Entry 3GTK (X-ray diffraction, 3.80 A resolution); this record covers chains A and F of the 13 polymer chains in the assembly.

Chain A:
Name: DNA-directed RNA polymerase II subunit RPB1
Organism: Saccharomyces cerevisiae
Notes: EC 2.7.7.6; fragment: DNA-directed RNA polymerase II largest subunit
UniProtKB: P04050 (RPB1_YEAST); numbering as in UniProt (aligned over 1-1733)
Amino-acid sequence (1733 residues; row label = number of the first residue in the row):
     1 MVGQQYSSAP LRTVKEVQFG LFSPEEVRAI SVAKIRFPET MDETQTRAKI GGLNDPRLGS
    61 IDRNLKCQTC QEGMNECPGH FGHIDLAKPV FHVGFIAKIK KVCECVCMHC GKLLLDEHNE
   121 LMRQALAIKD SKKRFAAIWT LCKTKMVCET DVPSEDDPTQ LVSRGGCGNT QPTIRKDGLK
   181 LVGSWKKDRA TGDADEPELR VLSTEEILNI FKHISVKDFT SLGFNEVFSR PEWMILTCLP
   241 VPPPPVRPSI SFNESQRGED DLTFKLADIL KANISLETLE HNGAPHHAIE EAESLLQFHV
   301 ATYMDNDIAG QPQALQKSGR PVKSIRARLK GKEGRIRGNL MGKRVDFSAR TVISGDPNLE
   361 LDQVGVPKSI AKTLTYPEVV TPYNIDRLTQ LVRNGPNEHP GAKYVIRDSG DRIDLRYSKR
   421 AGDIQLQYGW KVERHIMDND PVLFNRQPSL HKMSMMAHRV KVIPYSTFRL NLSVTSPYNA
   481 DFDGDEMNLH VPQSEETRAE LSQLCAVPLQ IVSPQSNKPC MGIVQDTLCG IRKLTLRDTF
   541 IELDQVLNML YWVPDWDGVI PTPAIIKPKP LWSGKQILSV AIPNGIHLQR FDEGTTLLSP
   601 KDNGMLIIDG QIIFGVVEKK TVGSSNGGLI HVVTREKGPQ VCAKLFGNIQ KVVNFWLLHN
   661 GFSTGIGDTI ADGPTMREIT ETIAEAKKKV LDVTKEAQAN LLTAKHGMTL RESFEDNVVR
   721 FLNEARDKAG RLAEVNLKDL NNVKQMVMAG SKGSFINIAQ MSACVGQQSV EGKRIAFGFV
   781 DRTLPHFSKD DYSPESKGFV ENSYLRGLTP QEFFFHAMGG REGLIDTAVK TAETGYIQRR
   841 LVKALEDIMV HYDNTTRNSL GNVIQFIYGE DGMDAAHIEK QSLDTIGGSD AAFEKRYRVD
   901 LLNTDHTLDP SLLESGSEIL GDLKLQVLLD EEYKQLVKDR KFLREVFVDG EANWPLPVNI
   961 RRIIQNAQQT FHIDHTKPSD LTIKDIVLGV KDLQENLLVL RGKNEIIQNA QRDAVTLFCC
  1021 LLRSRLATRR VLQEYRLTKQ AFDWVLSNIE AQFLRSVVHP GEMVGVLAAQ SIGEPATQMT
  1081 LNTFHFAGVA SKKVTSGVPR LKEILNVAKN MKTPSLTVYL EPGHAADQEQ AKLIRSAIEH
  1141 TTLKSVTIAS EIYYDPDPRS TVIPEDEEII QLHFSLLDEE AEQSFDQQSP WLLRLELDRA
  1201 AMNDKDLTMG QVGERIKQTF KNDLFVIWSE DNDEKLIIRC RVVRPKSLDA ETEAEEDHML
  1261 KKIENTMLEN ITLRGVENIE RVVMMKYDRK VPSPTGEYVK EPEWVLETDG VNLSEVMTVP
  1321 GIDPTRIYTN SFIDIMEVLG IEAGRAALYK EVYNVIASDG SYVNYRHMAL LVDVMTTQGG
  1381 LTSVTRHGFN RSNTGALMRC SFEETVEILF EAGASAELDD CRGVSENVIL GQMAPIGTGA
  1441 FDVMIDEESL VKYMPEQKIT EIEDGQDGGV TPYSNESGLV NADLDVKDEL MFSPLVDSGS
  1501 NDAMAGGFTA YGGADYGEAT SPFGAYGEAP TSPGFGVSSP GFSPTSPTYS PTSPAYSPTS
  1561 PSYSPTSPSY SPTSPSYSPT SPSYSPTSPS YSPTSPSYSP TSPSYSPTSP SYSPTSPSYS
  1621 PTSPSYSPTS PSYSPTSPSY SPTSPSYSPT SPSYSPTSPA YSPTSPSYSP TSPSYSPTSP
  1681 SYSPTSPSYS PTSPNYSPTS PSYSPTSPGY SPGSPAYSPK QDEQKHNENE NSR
Not modelled in the structure: 1-2, 1180-1186, 1452-1733
Metal / ion sites: Zn2+ site 1: C67, C70, C77, H80; Zn2+ site 2 near C107 (its only coordinating residue here)
Curated features (UniProtKB/Swiss-Prot):
  - region: P248 to D260 (Lid loop), N306 to K323 (Rudder loop), P810 to E822 (Bridging helix)
  - binding site (Zn(2+)): C67, C70, C77, H80, C107, C110, C148, C167
  - binding site (Mg(2+)): D481, D483, D485
  - modified residue: T1471 (Phosphothreonine)
  - cross-link (Glycyl lysine isopeptide (Lys-Gly)): K695 (interchain with G-Cter in ubiquitin), K1246 (interchain with G-Cter in ubiquitin), K1350 (interchain with G-Cter in ubiquitin)
  - natural variant: S1653 to P1659 (deletion: In strain: A364A)
  - mutagenesis: K1246 (K1246R: Impairs ubiquitination during transcription stress)
From the paper describing this entry:
  - binding site for the 18-nt DNA/RNA hybrid strand: K752, L824 to T827

Chain F:
Name: DNA-directed RNA polymerases I, II, and III subunit RPABC2
Organism: Saccharomyces cerevisiae
Notes: fragment: DNA-directed RNA polymerases I, II, and III 23 kDa polypeptide
UniProtKB: P20435 (RPAB2_YEAST); residue numbers follow UniProt; this construct covers 1-155
Amino-acid sequence (155 residues; numbered 1 to 155; the number before each row is that of its first residue):
     1 MSDYEEAFND GNENFEDFDV EHFSDEETYE EKPQFKDGET TDANGKTIVT GGNGPEDFQQ
    61 HEQIRRKTLK EKAIPKDQRA TTPYMTKYER ARILGTRALQ ISMNAPVFVD LEGETDPLRI
   121 AMKELAEKKI PLVIRRYLPD GSFEDWSVEE LIVDL
Not modelled in the structure: 1-70
Curated features (UniProtKB/Swiss-Prot):
  - region: L111 to L132 (Leucine-zipper)
  - modified residue: S24 (Phosphoserine)

Chain A / chain F interface:
Pairs across the interface (54; chain A residue first):
  T381(A) with S102(F)
  Y383(A) with V107(F); T115(F)
  E495(A) with A98(F)
  A499(A) with G95(F); L118(F), hydrophobic
  Q503(A) with R90(F); A91(F); L94(F)
  L504(A) with Y88(F), hydrophobic; A91(F), hydrophobic
  H851(A) with P139(F)
  Y852(A) with T81(F); T86(F); E89(F), hydrogen bond; R136(F); Y137(F); L138(F)
  D853(A) with P139(F)
  R857(A) with P139(F)
  R1001(A) with R79(F); T81(F), hydrogen bond (side chain-backbone); T82(F); P83(F)
  L1054(A) with Y84(F)
  R1055(A) with D154(F), salt bridge; L155(F), hydrogen bond (side chain-backbone)
  H1059(A) with T86(F); K87(F), hydrogen bond (side chain-backbone); L155(F)
  P1060(A) with T86(F)
  E1062(A) with K87(F), salt bridge; Y88(F), hydrogen bond
  M1433(A) with R92(F)
  G1437(A) with Y88(F)
  T1438(A) with Y88(F); R92(F)
  F1441(A) with Y88(F); E89(F); R92(F); I134(F), hydrophobic; R135(F)
  D1442(A) with I134(F); R135(F), hydrogen bond (backbone-backbone); Y137(F)
  V1443(A) with R92(F); L132(F), hydrophobic; V133(F)
  M1444(A) with L132(F); V133(F), hydrogen bond (backbone-backbone)
  I1445(A) with P131(F)
  D1446(A) with P131(F); L132(F), hydrogen bond (side chain-backbone); S147(F)
Also at the interface, not in a pair above, chain A (35 interface residues in all): V379, P382, E496, S502, D874, A1051, G1061, R1422, A1440, S1449
Also at the interface, not in a pair above, chain F (39 interface residues in all): A80, M85, I93, L99, I101, M103, N104, P117

In short:
35 residues of chain A and 39 residues of chain F are in contact, with 8 hydrogen bonds and 2 salt bridges.
Polar contacts include R1055(A)-D154(F), E1062(A)-K87(F) and Y852(A)-E89(F). From the paper: a binding site
for the 18-nt DNA/RNA hybrid strand at K752(A) and L824(A).
Here chain A is DNA-directed RNA polymerase II subunit RPB1 and chain F is DNA-directed RNA polymerases I, II,
and III subunit RPABC2, both from Saccharomyces cerevisiae. Entry 3GTK (Backtracked RNA polymerase II complex
with 18mer RNA) was determined by X-ray diffraction (same publication as 3GTG, 3GTJ, 3GTL, 3GTM, 3GTO, 3GTP
and 3GTQ).
